PDB entry 1P3F | X-ray diffraction, 2.90 A resolution | chains J and E of the 10 polymer chains in the assembly

Chain J:
Molecule: Palindromic 146bp Human Alpha-Satellite DNA fragment
From: Homo sapiens
Sequence (146 nucleotides; row label = number of the first residue in the row):
   147 ATCAATATCC ACCTGCAGAT TCTACCAAAA GTGTATTTGG AAACTGCTCC ATCAAAAGGC
   207 ATGTTCAGCG GAATTCCGCT GAACATGCCT TTTGATGGAG CAGTTTCCAA ATACACTTTT
   267 GGTAGAATCT GCAGGTGGAT ATTGAT

Chain E:
Name: Histone H3
From: Xenopus laevis
Reference sequence: Q7ZT64 (Q7ZT64_9ZZZZ); residues 601-735 here correspond to UniProt positions 2-136 (UniProt number = residue number - 599)
Amino-acid sequence (135 residues; row label = number of the first residue in the row):
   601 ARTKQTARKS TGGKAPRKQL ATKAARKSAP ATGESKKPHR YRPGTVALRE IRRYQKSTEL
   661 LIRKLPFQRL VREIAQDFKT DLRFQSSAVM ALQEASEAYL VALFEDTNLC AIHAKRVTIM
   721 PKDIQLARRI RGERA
Unresolved in the structure: 601-636
Sequence notes: conflict Glu634 (Gly35 in Q7ZT64), Ser635 (Val36 in Q7ZT64), Ala702 (Gly103 in Q7ZT64)

Interface between chain J and chain E:
Contacting residue pairs (25; chain J residue first):
  DC196(J) - Phe684(E)  sugar contact
  DC196(J) - Gln685(E)  phosphate contact
  DC196(J) - Ser686(E)  hydrogen bond to the phosphate
  DA197(J) - Arg672(E)  salt bridge to the phosphate
  DA197(J) - Arg683(E)  phosphate contact
  DA197(J) - Phe684(E)  hydrogen bond to the phosphate
  DA207(J) - Arg663(E)  salt bridge to the phosphate
  DG214(J) - Pro643(E)  phosphate contact
  DC215(J) - Arg642(E)  salt bridge to the phosphate
  DC215(J) - Pro643(E)  sugar contact
  DG216(J) - Val717(E)  sugar contact
  DG216(J) - Thr718(E)  phosphate contact
  DG217(J) - Arg716(E)  phosphate contact
  DG217(J) - Val717(E)  hydrogen bond to the phosphate
  DG217(J) - Thr718(E)  hydrogen bond to the phosphate
  DG217(J) - Met720(E)  phosphate contact
  DA218(J) - Arg716(E)  phosphate contact
  DA218(J) - Met720(E)  phosphate contact
  DT289(J) - Tyr641(E)  phosphate contact
  DT289(J) - Thr645(E)  phosphate contact
  DG290(J) - Arg640(E)  sugar contact
  DG290(J) - Tyr641(E)  phosphate contact
  DG290(J) - Arg642(E)  hydrogen bond to the phosphate
  DG290(J) - Thr645(E)  hydrogen bond to the phosphate
  DA291(J) - Arg640(E)  phosphate contact
Interface residues without a listed pair, chain J (12 interface residues in all): DC206
Interface residues without a listed pair, chain E (18 interface residues in all): His639, Lys715, Lys722

Summary:
Chain J and chain E form an interface of 12 and 18 residues respectively; the contacts include 6 hydrogen
bonds and 3 salt bridges. Among the polar pairs are DC196(J)-Ser686(E), DA197(J)-Phe684(E) and
DG217(J)-Val717(E).
Here chain J is Palindromic 146bp Human Alpha-Satellite DNA fragment (Homo sapiens) and chain E is Histone H3
(Xenopus laevis). Entry 1P3F (Crystallographic Studies of Nucleosome Core Particles containing Histone 'Sin'
Mutants) was determined by X-ray diffraction, deposited together with 1P34, 1P3A, 1P3B, 1P3G, 1P3I, 1P3K and 4
further entries.
